PDB entry 8SY3 | X-ray diffraction, 3.20 A resolution | chains A and B

== Chain A (and B) ==
Protein: BURP domain-containing protein
Organism: Arachis hypogaea
Notes: chain B of this document is another copy of the same molecule, construct and numbering; everything in this record applies to it too
UniProt: A0A445DYW3 (A0A445DYW3_ARAHY); residues 4-256 here correspond to UniProt positions 21-273 (UniProt number = residue number + 17)
Chain sequence (256 residues; row label = number of the first residue in the row):
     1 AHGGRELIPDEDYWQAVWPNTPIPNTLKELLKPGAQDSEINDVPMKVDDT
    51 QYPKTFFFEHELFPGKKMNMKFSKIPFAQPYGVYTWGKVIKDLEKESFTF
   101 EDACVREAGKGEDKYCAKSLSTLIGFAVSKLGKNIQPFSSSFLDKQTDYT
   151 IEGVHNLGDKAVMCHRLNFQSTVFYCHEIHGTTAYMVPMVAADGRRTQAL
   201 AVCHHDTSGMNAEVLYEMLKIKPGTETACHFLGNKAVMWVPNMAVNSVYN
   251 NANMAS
Disordered / not traced: 1-8, 34-47, 84-103, 252-256 (chain B: 1-8, 34-48, 77-103, 251-256)
Sequence notes: cloning artifact (1-3)
Disulfides: C104-C116, C164-C176, C203-C229
Metal / ion sites: Cu ion: H204, H230

== Interface between chain A and chain B ==
Pairs across the interface (24):
  E59(A) with P64(B)
  H60(A) with F63(B)
  L62(A) with L62(B); F63(B); P64(B)
  F63(A) with H60(B); L62(B)
  P64(A) with E59(B); L62(B); Y185(B)
  F138(A) with Y249(B), hydrophobic
  E152(A) with N156(B), hydrogen bond (backbone-side chain)
  G153(A) with V154(B)
  V154(A) with G153(B); V154(B), hydrogen bond (backbone-backbone)
  H155(A) with H155(B), hydrogen bond
  N156(A) with E152(B), hydrogen bond (side chain-backbone)
  Y185(A) with P64(B)
  M186(A) with Y249(B)
  V245(A) with Y249(B)
  S247(A) with H155(B)
  V248(A) with Q198(B)
  Y249(A) with F138(B), hydrophobic; V245(B), hydrophobic
Also at the interface, not in a pair above, chain A (19 interface residues in all): L157, Q198
Also at the interface, not in a pair above, chain B (18 interface residues in all): M186, S247, V248

== Overview ==
19 residues of chain A face 18 of chain B across their interface; the contacts include 4 hydrogen bonds. Among
the polar pairs are E152(A)-N156(B), H155(A)-H155(B) and V154(A)-V154(B). The Cu ion site is built by H204(A)
and H230(A).
Both chains are BURP domain-containing protein (Arachis hypogaea). Entry 8SY3 (Copper Complex of Peanut
USP-type BURP Domain Peptide Cyclase) was determined by X-ray diffraction (same publication as 8SY2).
